Entry 4Q6N (X-ray diffraction, 1.55 A resolution); this record covers chain A.

# Chain A
Molecule: Conserved hypothetical secreted protein
Organism: Helicobacter pylori
UniProt: O25708 (O25708_HELPY); residue numbers follow UniProt; this construct covers 22-438
Chain sequence (437 residues; numbered 2 to 438; the number before each row is that of its first residue):
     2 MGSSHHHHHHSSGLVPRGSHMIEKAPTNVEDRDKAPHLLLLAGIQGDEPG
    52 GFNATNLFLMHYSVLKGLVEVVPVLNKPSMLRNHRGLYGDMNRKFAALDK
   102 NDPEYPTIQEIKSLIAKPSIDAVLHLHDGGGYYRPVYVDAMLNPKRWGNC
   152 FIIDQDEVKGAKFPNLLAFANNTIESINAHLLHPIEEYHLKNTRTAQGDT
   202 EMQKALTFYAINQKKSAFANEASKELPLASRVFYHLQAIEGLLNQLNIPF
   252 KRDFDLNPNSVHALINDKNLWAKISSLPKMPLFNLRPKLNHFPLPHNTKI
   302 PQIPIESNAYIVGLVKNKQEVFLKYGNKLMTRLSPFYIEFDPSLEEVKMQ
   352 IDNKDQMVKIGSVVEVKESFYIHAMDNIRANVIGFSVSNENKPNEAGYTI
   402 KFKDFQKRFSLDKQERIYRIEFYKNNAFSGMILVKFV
Disordered / not traced: 2-21
Sequence notes: expression tag (2-21)
Bound ions: Ca2+ site 1: Q46, E49; Ca2+ site 2 near D254 (its only coordinating residue here); Ca2+ site 3: N382, V383, F386, E396
Residues lining bound ligands: L-ala-gamma-D-glu-meso-diaminopimelic acid (MHI): R86, N93, R94, H126, H128, D129, G130, G131, W148, I153, D155, M203, A206, L207, T208, A220, E222, K225
Reported in the primary citation:
  - Ca2+ coordination: Q46, E49, H128
  - catalytic residues: Q46, E49, R86, R94, H128, E222
  - conformationally variable residues (loop rearrangement, side-chain flip): R86, R94, T196 to A206
  - binding site for L-ala-gamma-D-glu-meso-diaminopimelic acid: R86, N93, R94, H126, H128, G131, R147, W148, I153, M203, L207, T208, A220
  - specificity-determining residues: R94
  - contacts within the chain: R94-E202 (salt bridge)

# In short
Bound to chain A: L-ala-gamma-D-glu-meso-diaminopimelic acid. The Ca2+ site 1 is built by Q46 and E49. N382,
V383, F386 and E396 coordinate Ca2+ site 3. The paper reports catalytic residues Q46, E49 and R86 among
others; a binding site for L-ala-gamma-D-glu-meso-diaminopimelic acid at R86, N93 and R94 among others.
Chain A is Conserved hypothetical secreted protein (Helicobacter pylori); the structure, Structural analysis
of the tripeptide-bound form of Helicobacter pylori Csd4, a D,L-carboxypeptidase, was determined by X-ray
diffraction together with 4Q6M, 4Q6O, 4Q6P and 4Q6Q from the same study.
